PDB entry 3ZLA | X-ray diffraction, 3.20 A resolution | chains E and J of the 5 polymer chains in the assembly

== Chain E ==
Molecule: Nucleoprotein
Source organism: Bunyamwera virus
UniProtKB: P16495 (NCAP_BUNYW); residues 1-233 here = UniProt positions 1-233
Amino-acid sequence (235 residues; numbered -1 to 233; the number before each row is that of its first residue; numbers below 1 keep their minus sign (Gly-1 is residue -1)):
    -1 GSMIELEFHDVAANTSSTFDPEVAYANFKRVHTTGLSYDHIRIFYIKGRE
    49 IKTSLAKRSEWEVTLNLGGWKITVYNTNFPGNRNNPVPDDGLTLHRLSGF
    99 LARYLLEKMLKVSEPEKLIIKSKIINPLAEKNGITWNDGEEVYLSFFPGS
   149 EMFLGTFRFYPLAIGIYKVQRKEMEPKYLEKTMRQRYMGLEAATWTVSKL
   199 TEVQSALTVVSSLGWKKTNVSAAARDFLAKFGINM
Unresolved in the structure: 11-15, 233
Sequence notes: expression tag (-1 to 0)
From the paper describing this entry:
  - binding site for the 44-nt RNA strand: His93, Arg94, Tyr176, Lys179
  - mutagenesis - R94A, M150T (5-fold), K179A: decreased binding to RNA
  - mutagenesis - R94A, K179A: decreased binding to the 44-nt RNA strand (chain J)

== Chain J ==
Molecule: 44-nt RNA strand
Source organism: Escherichia coli
Sequence (44 nucleotides; row label = number of the first residue in the row):
     1 UUUUUUUUUUUUUUUUUUUUUUUUUUUUUUUUUUUUUUUUUUUU

== Interface between chain E and chain J ==
Pairs across the interface (37):
  Thr16(E) - U11(J)  hydrogen bond to the phosphate
  Phe17(E) - U12(J)  base contact
  Ile44(E) - U19(J)  base contact
  Arg47(E) - U18(J)  sugar contact
  Lys50(E) - U15(J)  salt bridge to the phosphate
  Lys50(E) - U16(J)  salt bridge to the phosphate
  Thr75(E) - U13(J)  hydrogen bond to the sugar
  Thr75(E) - U14(J)  hydrogen bond to the phosphate
  Arg81(E) - U14(J)  hydrogen bond to the sugar
  Asn82(E) - U13(J)  sugar contact
  Thr91(E) - U13(J)  phosphate contact
  Thr91(E) - U14(J)  hydrogen bond to the phosphate
  His93(E) - U14(J)  phosphate contact
  Arg94(E) - U12(J)  hydrogen bond to the phosphate
  Arg94(E) - U13(J)  salt bridge to the phosphate
  Ile123(E) - U19(J)  base contact
  Pro125(E) - U18(J)  base contact
  Pro125(E) - U19(J)  sugar contact
  Leu126(E) - U17(J)  base contact
  Leu126(E) - U18(J)  base contact
  Glu128(E) - U19(J)  sugar contact
  Lys129(E) - U18(J)  phosphate contact
  Lys129(E) - U19(J)  sugar contact
  Lys166(E) - U17(J)  base contact
  Lys175(E) - U15(J)  base contact
  Tyr176(E) - U15(J)  base contact
  Tyr176(E) - U16(J)  stacking on the base
  Lys179(E) - U12(J)  hydrogen bond to the sugar
  Lys179(E) - U13(J)  salt bridge to the phosphate
  Arg182(E) - U10(J)  base contact
  Arg182(E) - U12(J)  hydrogen bond to the base
  Gln183(E) - U12(J)  base contact
  Arg184(E) - U12(J)  hydrogen bond to the base
  Glu189(E) - U10(J)  base contact
  Ala190(E) - U10(J)  base contact
  Asn217(E) - U19(J)  phosphate contact
  Asn217(E) - U20(J)  phosphate contact
Also at the interface, not in a pair above, chain E (32 interface residues in all): Ala10, Tyr43, Gly46, Asn76, Val85, Met172
Also at the interface, not in a pair above, chain J (12 interface residues in all): U9

== Summary ==
32 residues of chain E and 12 residues of chain J are in contact, with 9 hydrogen bonds, 4 salt bridges and 1
aromatic stacking contact. Polar pairs include Arg182(E)-U12(J), Arg184(E)-U12(J) and Thr75(E)-U13(J). From
the paper: a binding site for the 44-nt RNA strand at His93(E), Arg94(E) and Tyr176(E) among others; R94A,
M150T and K179A of chain E reduce binding to RNA.
Here chain E is Nucleoprotein (Bunyamwera virus) and chain J is a 44-nt RNA strand (Escherichia coli). Entry
3ZLA (Crystal structure of the nucleocapsid protein from Bunyamwera virus bound to RNA) was determined by
X-ray diffraction together with 3ZL9 from the same study.
